PDB entry 7AR8 | electron microscopy, 3.53 A resolution | chains x and y of the 47 polymer chains in the assembly

# Chain x
Molecule: Gamma carbonic anhydrase-like 2, mitochondrial
From: Arabidopsis thaliana
UniProt: Q9SMN1 (GCAL2_ARATH); residues 1-256 here = UniProt positions 1-256
Amino-acid sequence (256 residues; row label = number of the first residue in the row):
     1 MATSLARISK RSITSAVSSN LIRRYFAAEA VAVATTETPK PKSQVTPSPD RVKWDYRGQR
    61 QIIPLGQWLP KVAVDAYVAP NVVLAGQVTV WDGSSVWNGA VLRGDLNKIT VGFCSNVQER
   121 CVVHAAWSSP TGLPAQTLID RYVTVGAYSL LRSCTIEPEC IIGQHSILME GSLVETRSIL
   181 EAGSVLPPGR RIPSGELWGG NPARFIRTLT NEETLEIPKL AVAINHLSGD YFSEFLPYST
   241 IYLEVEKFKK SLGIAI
Not modelled in the structure: 1-43, 255-256
Curated features (UniProtKB/Swiss-Prot):
  - binding site (substrate): Arg103 to Asp105, Gln118, Glu119, Arg152, Gln164, Tyr231
  - binding site (Zn(2+)): His124

# Chain y
Molecule: Gamma carbonic anhydrase 2, mitochondrial
From: Arabidopsis thaliana
Notes: EC 4.2.1.-
UniProt: Q9C6B3 (GCA2_ARATH); residue numbers follow UniProt; this construct covers 1-278
Amino-acid sequence (278 residues; row label = number of the first residue in the row):
     1 MGTLGRAIYT VGNWIRGTGQ ALDRVGSLLQ GSHRIEEHLS RHRTLMNVFD KSPLVDKDVF
    61 VAPSASVIGD VQIGKGSSIW YGCVLRGDVN NISVGSGTNI QDNTLVHVAK TNISGKVLPT
   121 LIGDNVTVGH SAVIHGCTVE DDAFVGMGAT LLDGVVVEKH AMVAAGSLVK QNTRIPSGEV
   181 WGGNPAKFMR KLTDEEIVYI SQSAKNYINL AQIHASENSK SFEQIEVERA LRKKYARKDE
   241 DYDSMLGITR ETPPELILPD NVLPGGKPVA KVPSTQYF
Not modelled in the structure: 1, 265-278
Ion coordination: Zn2+: His107, His135 (shared with 2 residues of chain z)
Small-molecule neighbours: Phosphatidylinositol (T7X): Trp14, Ile15, Thr18, Leu22
Curated features (UniProtKB/Swiss-Prot):
  - binding site (substrate): Arg86 to Asp88, Gln101, Asp102, Asn209
  - binding site (Zn(2+)): His107, His130, His135

# How chain x and chain y interact
Residue-residue contacts (90; chain x residue first):
  Val45(x) with Leu54(y), hydrophobic; Asp56(y); Gln72(y); Ile73(y); Gly74(y)
  Thr46(x) with Leu54(y); Val55(y); Asp56(y), hydrogen bond (backbone-side chain); Lys57(y)
  Pro47(x) with Leu54(y); Val55(y)
  Ser48(x) with Lys57(y)
  Arg51(x) with Asp56(y), hydrogen bond (side chain-backbone); Lys57(y), hydrogen bond (side chain-backbone); Val59(y), hydrogen bond (side chain-backbone)
  Val52(x) with Thr44(y), hydrogen bond (backbone-side chain)
  Lys53(x) with Arg43(y); Thr44(y); Leu45(y); Ser52(y)
  Trp54(x) with Ser40(y), hydrogen bond (side chain-backbone); His42(y); Arg43(y)
  Asp55(x) with Pro63(y)
  Tyr56(x) with Leu39(y), hydrophobic
  Arg57(x) with Asn218(y), hydrogen bond (side chain-backbone); Lys220(y), hydrogen bond (side chain-backbone)
  Gly58(x) with Pro63(y)
  Gln59(x) with Pro63(y); Ser64(y), hydrogen bond (side chain-backbone); Tyr81(y)
  Arg60(x) with Glu217(y), salt bridge; Ile225(y)
  Ile63(x) with Glu217(y); Asn218(y)
  Pro64(x) with Glu217(y); Arg232(y)
  Leu65(x) with His214(y); Leu258(y)
  Gly66(x) with Arg232(y), hydrogen bond (backbone-side chain); Leu256(y); Leu258(y)
  Gln67(x) with Arg232(y); Thr252(y); Leu256(y), hydrogen bond (backbone-backbone)
  Trp68(x) with Leu258(y), hydrophobic
  Ala85(x) with His214(y)
  Gly99(x) with Asn103(y), hydrogen bond (backbone-side chain)
  Val101(x) with Asp102(y); Asn103(y)
  Arg103(x) with Asp102(y), salt bridge; His130(y)
  Asp105(x) with Leu210(y); His214(y), salt bridge
  Leu106(x) with Leu210(y), hydrophobic
  Arg120(x) with Asn103(y), hydrogen bond
  Val122(x) with Asp102(y); Asn103(y); His130(y)
  His124(x) with His130(y); Tyr207(y)
  Trp127(x) with Asn206(y); Asn261(y); Val262(y); Leu263(y); Pro264(y), hydrophobic
  Tyr148(x) with Ser131(y)
  Leu150(x) with His130(y); Ser131(y); Met147(y); Gly148(y)
  Arg152(x) with His130(y); Tyr207(y), hydrogen bond
  Ile167(x) with Met147(y), hydrophobic; Ala165(y), hydrophobic
  Leu168(x) with Met147(y)
  Met169(x) with Met147(y), hydrophobic; Ala165(y), hydrophobic
  Val185(x) with Ala165(y)
  Asn201(x) with Gly183(y); Asn184(y)
  Glu234(x) with Arg34(y), salt bridge
  Phe235(x) with Arg34(y)
  Ser239(x) with Glu37(y)
  Ile241(x) with Glu37(y); His38(y); Leu39(y), hydrophobic
  Leu243(x) with Gln20(y)
  Glu244(x) with His38(y), salt bridge; Leu39(y), hydrogen bond (side chain-backbone)
Other interface residues (no listed pair), chain x (47 interface residues in all): Gln44, Leu69, Val83
Other interface residues (no listed pair), chain y (58 interface residues in all): Arg41, Asn47, Pro53, Asp58, Phe60, Val61, Gln101, Gly166, Ile213, Ser219, Tyr235

# Summary
The interface between chain x and chain y involves 47 residues on one side and 58 on the other; the contacts
include 15 hydrogen bonds and 5 salt bridges. Polar contacts include Arg60(x)-Glu217(y), Arg103(x)-Asp102(y)
and Asp105(x)-His214(y). Ligands of chain y: Phosphatidylinositol.
Chain x is Gamma carbonic anhydrase-like 2, mitochondrial and chain y is Gamma carbonic anhydrase 2,
mitochondrial, both from Arabidopsis thaliana; the structure, Cryo-EM structure of Arabidopsis thaliana
complex-I (closed conformation), was determined by electron microscopy together with 7AQQ, 7AQR, 7AQW, 7AR7,
7AR9, 7ARB, 7ARC and 7ARD from the same study.
